7TJH - chains A and D of the 9 polymer chains in the assembly; structure by electron microscopy, 2.50 A resolution.

== Chain A ==
Name: Origin recognition complex subunit 1
Source organism: Saccharomyces cerevisiae
UniProtKB: P54784 (ORC1_YEAST); residue numbers follow UniProt; this construct covers 1-914
Sequence (917 residues; each row starts with the number of its first residue; numbers below 1 keep their minus sign (Ser-2 is residue -2)):
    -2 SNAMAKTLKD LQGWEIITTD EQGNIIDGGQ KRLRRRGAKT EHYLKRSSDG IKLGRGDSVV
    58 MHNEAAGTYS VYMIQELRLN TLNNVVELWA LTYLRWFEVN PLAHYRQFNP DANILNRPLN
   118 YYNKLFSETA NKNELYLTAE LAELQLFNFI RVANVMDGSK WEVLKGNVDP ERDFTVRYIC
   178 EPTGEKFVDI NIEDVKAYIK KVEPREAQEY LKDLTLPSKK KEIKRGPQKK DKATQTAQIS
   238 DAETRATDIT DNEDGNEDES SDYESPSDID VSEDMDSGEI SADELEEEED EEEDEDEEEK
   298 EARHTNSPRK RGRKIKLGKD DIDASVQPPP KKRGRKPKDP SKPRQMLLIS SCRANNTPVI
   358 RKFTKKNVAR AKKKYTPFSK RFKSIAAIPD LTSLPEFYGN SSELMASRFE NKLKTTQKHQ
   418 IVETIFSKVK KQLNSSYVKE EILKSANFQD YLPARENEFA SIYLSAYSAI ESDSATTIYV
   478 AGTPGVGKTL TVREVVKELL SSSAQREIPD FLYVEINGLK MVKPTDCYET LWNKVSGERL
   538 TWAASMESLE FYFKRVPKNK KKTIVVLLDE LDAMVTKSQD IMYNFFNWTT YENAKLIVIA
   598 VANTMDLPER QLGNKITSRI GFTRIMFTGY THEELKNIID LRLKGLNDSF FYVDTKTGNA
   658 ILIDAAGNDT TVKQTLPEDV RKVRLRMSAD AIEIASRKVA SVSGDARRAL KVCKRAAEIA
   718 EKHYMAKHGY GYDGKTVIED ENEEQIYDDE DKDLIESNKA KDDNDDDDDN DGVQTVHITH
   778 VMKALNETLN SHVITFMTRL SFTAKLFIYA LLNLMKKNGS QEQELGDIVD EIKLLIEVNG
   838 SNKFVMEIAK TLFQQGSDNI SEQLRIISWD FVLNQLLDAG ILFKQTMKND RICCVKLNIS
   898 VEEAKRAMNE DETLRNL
Disordered / not traced: -2 to 355, 398-404, 434-448, 661-676, 731-768
Sequence notes: expression tag (-2 to 0)
Ion coordination: Mg2+: Thr486 (together with ATP)
Residues lining bound ligands: ATP (adenosine-5'-triphosphate): Ser432, Leu449, Pro450, Ala451, Thr480, Pro481, Gly482, Val483, Gly484, Lys485, Thr486, Leu487, Glu567, Tyr627, Ile635, Arg639, Ala703, Arg704, Leu707
UniProt features mapped onto this chain:
  - binding site (ATP): Val435, Gly479 to Leu487, Glu567, Asn600, Arg704, Gly726 to Thr733
  - binding site (Mg(2+)): Asp566, Glu567
  - modified residue: Ser237 (Phosphoserine)
Reported in the primary citation:
  - binding site for ATP: Arg616
  - conformationally variable residues (helix shift): Arg616
  - catalytic residues: Asn600 (citing earlier work)

== Chain D ==
Name: Origin recognition complex subunit 4
Source organism: Saccharomyces cerevisiae
UniProtKB: P54791 (ORC4_YEAST); numbering as in UniProt (aligned over 1-529)
Sequence (532 residues; numbered -2 to 529; the number before each row is that of its first residue; numbers below 1 keep their minus sign (Ser-2 is residue -2)):
    -2 SNAMTISEAR LSPQVNLLPI KRHSNEEVEE TAAILKKRTI DNEKCKDSDP GFGSLQRRLL
    58 QQLYGTLPTD EKIIFTYLQD CQQEIDRIIK QSIIQKESHS VILVGPRQSY KTYLLDYELS
   118 LLQQSYKEQF ITIRLNGFIH SEQTAINGIA TQLEQQLQKI HGSEEKIDDT SLETISSGSL
   178 TEVFEKILLL LDSTTKTRNE DSGEVDRESI TKITVVFIFD EIDTFAGPVR QTLLYNLFDM
   238 VEHSRVPVCI FGCTTKLNIL EYLEKRVKSR FSQRVIYMPQ IQNLDDMVDA VRNLLTVRSE
   298 ISPWVSQWNE TLEKELSDPR SNLNRHIRMN FETFRSLPTL KNSIIPLVAT SKNFGSLCTA
   358 IKSCSFLDIY NKNQLSNNLT GRLQSLSDLE LAILISAARV ALRAKDGSFN FNLAYAEYEK
   418 MIKAINSRIP TVAPTTNVGT GQSTFSIDNT IKLWLKKDVK NVWENLVQLD FFTEKSAVGL
   478 RDNATAAFYA SNYQFQGTMI PFDLRSYQMQ IILQELRRII PKSNMYYSWT QL
Disordered / not traced: -2 to 45, 159-170, 190-206, 426-446
Sequence notes: expression tag (-2 to 0)
Ion coordination: Mg2+: Thr109 (together with ATP)
Residues lining bound ligands:
  - ATP (adenosine-5'-triphosphate), molecule 1: Tyr61, Gly62, Lys69, Pro103, Arg104, Gln105, Ser106, Tyr107, Lys108, Thr109, Tyr110, Asp113, Glu218, Thr252, Pro335, Lys338
  - ATP, molecule 2: His240, Arg263, Arg267
UniProt features mapped onto this chain:
  - modified residue: Ser9 (Phosphoserine)

== How chain A and chain D interact ==
Contacting residue pairs - 154 pairs, chain A then chain D:
  Ala366(A) - Gly175(D)
  Ala366(A) - Ser176(D)
  Ala368(A) - Glu179(D)
  Arg405(A) - Leu186(D)
  Phe406(A) - Lys183(D)
  Phe406(A) - Leu186(D)  hydrophobic
  Phe406(A) - Leu187(D)
  Lys409(A) - Leu154(D)
  Lys409(A) - His158(D)
  Leu410(A) - Leu154(D)  hydrophobic
  Leu410(A) - Leu187(D)  hydrophobic
  Leu410(A) - Lys209(D)
  Leu410(A) - Ile210(D)  hydrogen bond (backbone-backbone)
  Leu410(A) - Val243(D)  hydrophobic
  Lys411(A) - His158(D)
  Lys411(A) - Ile207(D)
  Lys411(A) - Thr208(D)
  Lys411(A) - Lys209(D)
  Thr412(A) - Glu125(D)
  Thr412(A) - Ile207(D)
  Thr412(A) - Thr208(D)  hydrogen bond (backbone-backbone)
  Thr412(A) - Ile210(D)
  Gln414(A) - Ile207(D)
  Gln414(A) - Thr208(D)
  His416(A) - Tyr123(D)
  Ile418(A) - Ile91(D)
  Ile418(A) - Gln92(D)
  Val419(A) - Gln92(D)  hydrogen bond (backbone-side chain)
  Lys427(A) - Gln88(D)
  Lys427(A) - Glu94(D)  salt bridge
  Ser432(A) - Glu239(D)  hydrogen bond
  Ser432(A) - His240(D)
  Ser433(A) - Glu239(D)  hydrogen bond (side chain-backbone)
  Ser433(A) - His240(D)  hydrogen bond (side chain-backbone)
  Pro481(A) - Lys262(D)
  Pro481(A) - Arg263(D)
  Pro481(A) - Ser266(D)
  Asn514(A) - Tyr232(D)  hydrogen bond
  Leu516(A) - Arg227(D)
  Leu516(A) - Thr229(D)
  Leu516(A) - Tyr232(D)  hydrophobic
  Leu516(A) - Asn233(D)  hydrogen bond (backbone-side chain)
  Lys517(A) - Phe181(D)
  Lys517(A) - Leu185(D)
  Lys517(A) - Asp189(D)  salt bridge
  Lys517(A) - Asn233(D)  hydrogen bond
  Val519(A) - Leu177(D)  hydrophobic
  Val519(A) - Phe181(D)  hydrophobic
  Asp523(A) - Thr178(D)  hydrogen bond
  Arg536(A) - Glu179(D)  salt bridge
  Glu567(A) - Tyr232(D)  hydrogen bond
  Glu567(A) - Arg263(D)  salt bridge
  Asp569(A) - Arg263(D)  salt bridge
  Ala570(A) - Arg227(D)  hydrogen bond (backbone-side chain)
  Asp702(A) - Ser266(D)  hydrogen bond
  Arg704(A) - Glu239(D)
  Arg704(A) - Ser266(D)  hydrogen bond
  Arg704(A) - Arg267(D)
  Arg705(A) - Phe268(D)
  Arg705(A) - Ser269(D)  hydrogen bond (side chain-backbone)
  Arg705(A) - Gln270(D)
  Lys708(A) - Glu239(D)  salt bridge
  Lys708(A) - Ser266(D)  hydrogen bond (side chain-backbone)
  Lys708(A) - Arg267(D)  hydrogen bond (side chain-backbone)
  Lys708(A) - Phe268(D)  hydrogen bond (side chain-backbone)
  Arg712(A) - Arg271(D)
  Glu715(A) - Arg84(D)  salt bridge
  Glu715(A) - Gln88(D)  hydrogen bond
  Glu715(A) - His96(D)
  Glu718(A) - Arg84(D)  salt bridge
  Glu718(A) - Gln88(D)
  Lys719(A) - Arg84(D)
  Met722(A) - Arg84(D)
  Tyr729(A) - Arg84(D)  hydrogen bond
  Tyr729(A) - Lys87(D)
  Tyr729(A) - Gln92(D)
  Asp730(A) - Ile91(D)
  Asp730(A) - Tyr123(D)  hydrogen bond (backbone-side chain)
  Thr785(A) - Gln270(D)
  His789(A) - Leu254(D)
  His789(A) - Tyr274(D)
  Val790(A) - Asn255(D)
  Thr792(A) - Gln277(D)
  Phe793(A) - Leu254(D)  hydrophobic
  Phe793(A) - Gln277(D)  hydrogen bond (backbone-side chain)
  Arg796(A) - Gln277(D)
  Arg796(A) - Ile278(D)
  Arg796(A) - Gln279(D)
  Arg796(A) - Arg332(D)  hydrogen bond (backbone-side chain)
  Leu797(A) - Gln277(D)
  Leu797(A) - Arg332(D)  hydrogen bond (backbone-side chain)
  Ser798(A) - Phe328(D)
  Ser798(A) - Glu329(D)
  Ser798(A) - Thr330(D)  hydrogen bond (side chain-backbone)
  Ser798(A) - Arg332(D)
  Phe799(A) - Glu329(D)  hydrogen bond (backbone-backbone)
  Thr800(A) - Glu329(D)
  Thr800(A) - Thr330(D)  hydrogen bond (side chain-backbone)
  Ile845(A) - Glu329(D)
  Thr848(A) - Met326(D)
  Thr848(A) - Glu329(D)
  Thr848(A) - Thr330(D)
  Gln852(A) - Met326(D)
  Gln852(A) - Asn368(D)  hydrogen bond
  Gln852(A) - Leu372(D)
  Gly853(A) - Arg322(D)
  Gly853(A) - Met326(D)
  Ser854(A) - Asp365(D)
  Asn856(A) - Lys369(D)  hydrogen bond (backbone-side chain)
  Ile857(A) - Asn368(D)
  Ile857(A) - Lys369(D)
  Ile857(A) - Leu372(D)  hydrophobic
  Ser858(A) - Gln381(D)
  Glu859(A) - Thr377(D)
  Glu859(A) - Ile516(D)
  Gln860(A) - Leu372(D)
  Gln860(A) - Asn375(D)  hydrogen bond
  Gln860(A) - Thr377(D)
  Leu861(A) - Thr377(D)  hydrogen bond (backbone-side chain)
  Leu861(A) - Ile508(D)  hydrophobic
  Leu861(A) - Glu512(D)
  Leu861(A) - Arg515(D)
  Leu861(A) - Ile516(D)  hydrophobic
  Arg862(A) - Glu512(D)  salt bridge
  Ile864(A) - Phe331(D)  hydrophobic
  Ile864(A) - Leu372(D)  hydrophobic
  Ser865(A) - Thr330(D)  hydrogen bond (side chain-backbone)
  Ser865(A) - Phe331(D)
  Phe868(A) - Phe331(D)  hydrophobic
  Leu874(A) - Lys253(D)  hydrogen bond (backbone-side chain)
  Asp875(A) - Arg104(D)  salt bridge
  Asp875(A) - Thr252(D)  hydrogen bond (backbone-side chain)
  Asp875(A) - Lys253(D)  hydrogen bond (backbone-side chain)
  Ala876(A) - Thr252(D)
  Ala876(A) - Leu254(D)  hydrogen bond (backbone-backbone)
  Ile878(A) - Leu254(D)  hydrophobic
  Thr883(A) - Val475(D)
  Thr883(A) - Leu477(D)
  Thr883(A) - Asp479(D)  hydrogen bond
  Met884(A) - Ser473(D)
  Met884(A) - Ala474(D)
  Met884(A) - Val475(D)
  Lys885(A) - Thr470(D)
  Lys885(A) - Ala474(D)  hydrogen bond (backbone-backbone)
  Lys885(A) - Val475(D)  hydrogen bond (backbone-backbone)
  Lys885(A) - Gly476(D)
  Lys885(A) - Gln507(D)
  Asn886(A) - Thr470(D)  hydrogen bond
  Asn886(A) - Met506(D)  hydrogen bond (side chain-backbone)
  Asn886(A) - Gln507(D)  hydrogen bond
  Asp887(A) - Gln507(D)  hydrogen bond (backbone-side chain)
  Arg888(A) - Gln507(D)
  Arg888(A) - Ile509(D)
  Arg888(A) - Glu512(D)  salt bridge
Also at the interface, not in a pair above, chain A (85 interface residues in all): Lys369, Lys370, Thr413, Gly482, Gly515, Lys520, Glu526, Thr527, Asn600, Glu784, Lys830, Val869, Gly877, Ile889
Also at the interface, not in a pair above, chain D (90 interface residues in all): Pro103, Gln126, Ile128, Glu182, Leu188, Val212, Asp236, Ser241, Ser333, Thr336, Leu376, Gln505

== Overview ==
85 residues of chain A and 90 residues of chain D are in contact; the contacts include 43 hydrogen bonds and
11 salt bridges. Polar contacts include Lys427(A)-Glu94(D), Lys517(A)-Asp189(D) and Arg536(A)-Glu179(D). One
ATP molecule is bound between chain A and chain D. From the paper: the catalytic residue Asn600(A); a binding
site for ATP at Arg616(A).
Here chain A is Origin recognition complex subunit 1 and chain D is Origin recognition complex subunit 4, both
from Saccharomyces cerevisiae. Entry 7TJH (S. cerevisiae ORC bound to 84 bp ARS1 DNA and Cdc6 (state 1) with
flexible Orc6 ...) was determined by electron microscopy, deposited together with 7TJF, 7TJI, 7TJJ and 7TJK.
